4L12 - chain A; structure by X-ray diffraction, 1.78 A resolution.

# Chain A
Protein: EGFP-based Calcium Sensor CatchER
Source organism: Aequorea victoria
UniProt: P42212 (GFP_AEQVI); aligned to UniProt positions 2-230 over residues 2-230
Sequence (230 residues; row label = number of the first residue in the row; note: 2 numbers in that range are skipped by the numbering (no residue carries them; nothing is unmodelled there); numbering starts at 0):
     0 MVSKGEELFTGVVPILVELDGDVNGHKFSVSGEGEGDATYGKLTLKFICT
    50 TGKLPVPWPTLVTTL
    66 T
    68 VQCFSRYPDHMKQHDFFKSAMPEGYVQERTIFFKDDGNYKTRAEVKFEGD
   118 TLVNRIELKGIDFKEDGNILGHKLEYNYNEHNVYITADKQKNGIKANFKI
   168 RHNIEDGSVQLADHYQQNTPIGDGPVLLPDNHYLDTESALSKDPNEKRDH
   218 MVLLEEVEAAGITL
Differences from the reference sequence: expression tag (0-1, 231); engineered mutation Leu-64 (Phe in P42212), Glu-147 (Ser in P42212), Thr-153 (Met in P42212), Ala-163 (Val in P42212), Asp-202 (Ser in P42212), Glu-204 (Gln in P42212), Glu-223 (Phe in P42212), Glu-225 (Thr in P42212); chromophore (66, 66, 66)
Modified / non-standard residues: Thr-66 (circularized tri-peptide chromophore; CRO)
Covalent attachments: covalent link Leu-64/Thr-66; covalent link Thr-66/Val-68
Ion coordination: Gd ion site 1: Glu-147, Asp-202, Glu-204; Gd ion site 2 near Glu-204 (its only coordinating residue here)
From the paper describing this entry:
  - Gd ion coordination: Glu-147, Asp-202, Glu-204
  - conformationally variable residues (side-chain flip): Glu-222

# In short
The Gd ion site 1 is built by Glu-147, Asp-202 and Glu-204. The paper reports Gd ion coordination by Glu-147,
Asp-202 and Glu-204; conformational variability at Glu-222.
Chain A is EGFP-based Calcium Sensor CatchER (Aequorea victoria); the structure, Crystal structure of
EGFP-based Calcium Sensor CatchER complexed with Gd, was determined by X-ray diffraction together with 4L13
and 4L1I from the same study.
